8VQE - chains A and B; structure by electron microscopy, 2.67 A resolution.

== Chain A (and B) ==
Protein: Receptor tyrosine-protein kinase erbB-2/hIgG1 Fc domain fusion
Source organism: Homo sapiens
Notes: EC 2.7.10.1; chain B of this document is another copy of the same molecule, construct and numbering; everything in this record applies to it too
UniProtKB: P04626 (ERBB2_HUMAN); residues 23-652 carry their UniProt numbers (630 of 894 residues fall inside the UniProt entry; the rest is not from it)
Chain sequence (894 residues; row label = number of the first residue in the row):
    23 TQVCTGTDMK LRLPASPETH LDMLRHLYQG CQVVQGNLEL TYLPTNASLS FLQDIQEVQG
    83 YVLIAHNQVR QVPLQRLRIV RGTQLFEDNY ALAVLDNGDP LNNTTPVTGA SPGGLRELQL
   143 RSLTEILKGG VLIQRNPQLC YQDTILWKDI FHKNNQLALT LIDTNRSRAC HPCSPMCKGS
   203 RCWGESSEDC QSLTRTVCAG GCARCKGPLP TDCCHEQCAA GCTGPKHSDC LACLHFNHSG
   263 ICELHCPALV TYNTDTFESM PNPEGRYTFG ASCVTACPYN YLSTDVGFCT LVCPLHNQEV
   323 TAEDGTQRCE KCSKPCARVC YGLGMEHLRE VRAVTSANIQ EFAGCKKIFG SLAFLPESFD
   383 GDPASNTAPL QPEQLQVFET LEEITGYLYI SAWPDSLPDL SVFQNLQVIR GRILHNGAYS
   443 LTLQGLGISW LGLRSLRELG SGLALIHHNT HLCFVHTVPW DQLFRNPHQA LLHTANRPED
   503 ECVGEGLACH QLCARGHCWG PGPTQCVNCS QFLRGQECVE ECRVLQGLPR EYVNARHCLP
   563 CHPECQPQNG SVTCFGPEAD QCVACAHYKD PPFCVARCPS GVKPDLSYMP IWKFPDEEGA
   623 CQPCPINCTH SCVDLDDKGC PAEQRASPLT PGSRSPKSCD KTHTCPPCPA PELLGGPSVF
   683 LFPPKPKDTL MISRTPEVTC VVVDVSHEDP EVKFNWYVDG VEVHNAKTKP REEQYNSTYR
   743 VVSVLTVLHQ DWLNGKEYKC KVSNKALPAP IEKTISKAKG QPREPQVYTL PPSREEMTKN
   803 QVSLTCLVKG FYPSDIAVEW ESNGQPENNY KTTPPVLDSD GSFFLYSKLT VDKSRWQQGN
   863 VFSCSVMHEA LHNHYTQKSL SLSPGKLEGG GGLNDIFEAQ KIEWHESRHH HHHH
Disordered / not traced: 23, 121-134, 325-327, 543-916
Sequence notes: engineered mutation Phe-310 (Ser in P04626)
Cystine bridges: Cys-26/Cys-53, Cys-162/Cys-192, Cys-195/Cys-204, Cys-199/Cys-212, Cys-220/Cys-227, Cys-224/Cys-235, Cys-236/Cys-244, Cys-240/Cys-252, Cys-255/Cys-264, Cys-268/Cys-295, Cys-299/Cys-311, Cys-315/Cys-331, Cys-334/Cys-338, Cys-342/Cys-367, Cys-475/Cys-504, Cys-511/Cys-520, Cys-515/Cys-528, Cys-531/Cys-540
Covalently attached groups: N-acetylglucosamine (NAG) linked to Asn-259

== Interface between chain A and chain B ==
Pairs across the interface - 50 pairs, chain A then chain B:
  Gln-57(A) with Phe-279(B)
  Gln-81(A) with Thr-276(B), hydrogen bond
  Thr-105(A) with Asp-277(B)
  Gln-106(A) with Asp-277(B)
  Val-272(A) with Val-308(B), hydrophobic; Phe-310(B)
  Thr-273(A) with Phe-310(B)
  Tyr-274(A) with Thr-290(B); Phe-291(B); Gly-292(B), hydrogen bond (side chain-backbone); Phe-310(B), hydrophobic; Cys-311(B), hydrogen bond (side chain-backbone)
  Thr-276(A) with Gln-81(B), hydrogen bond; Thr-105(B); Gly-292(B)
  Asp-277(A) with Gln-81(B); Thr-105(B), hydrogen bond; Gln-106(B), hydrogen bond (side chain-backbone)
  Phe-279(A) with Gln-57(B); Phe-291(B), hydrophobic; Gly-292(B); Tyr-303(B), hydrophobic; Cys-311(B); Thr-312(B); Leu-313(B), hydrogen bond (backbone-backbone); Val-314(B)
  Ser-281(A) with Phe-310(B); Pro-316(B)
  Thr-290(A) with Tyr-274(B)
  Phe-291(A) with Phe-279(B), hydrophobic
  Gly-292(A) with Tyr-274(B), hydrogen bond (backbone-side chain); Thr-276(B); Phe-279(B)
  Tyr-303(A) with Phe-279(B), hydrophobic
  Val-308(A) with Val-272(B), hydrophobic
  Phe-310(A) with Val-272(B), hydrophobic; Thr-273(B); Tyr-274(B); Ser-281(B)
  Cys-311(A) with Tyr-274(B), hydrogen bond (backbone-side chain); Phe-279(B)
  Thr-312(A) with Tyr-274(B); Phe-279(B); Glu-280(B); Ser-281(B)
  Leu-313(A) with Phe-279(B), hydrogen bond (backbone-backbone)
  Val-314(A) with Glu-280(B)
  Pro-316(A) with Ser-281(B)
  Glu-332(A) with Ser-335(B)
  Lys-333(A) with Glu-332(B), salt bridge
Also at the interface, not in a pair above, chain A (28 interface residues in all): Phe-258, Glu-280, Ala-293, Asp-307
Also at the interface, not in a pair above, chain B (28 interface residues in all): Phe-258, Thr-278, Lys-333

== In short ==
Chain A and chain B each contribute 28 residues to their interface; the contacts include 10 hydrogen bonds and
1 salt bridge. Polar contacts include Lys-333(A)/Glu-332(B), Gln-81(A)/Thr-276(B) and Tyr-274(A)/Gly-292(B).
N-acetylglucosamine is covalently linked to Asn-259(A).
Both chains are Receptor tyrosine-protein kinase erbB-2/hIgG1 Fc domain fusion (Homo sapiens). Entry 8VQE
(Homodimeric structure of HER2 S310F extracellular region) was determined by electron microscopy (same
publication as 8VQD).
